PDB entry 3DVH | X-ray diffraction, 2.00 A resolution | chain C

Chain C:
Name: Dynein light chain 1, cytoplasmic
From: Drosophila melanogaster
Reference sequence: Q24117 (DYL1_DROME); residue numbers follow UniProt; this construct covers 1-89
Sequence (91 residues; numbered -1 to 89; the number before each row is that of its first residue; numbers below 1 keep their minus sign (Met-1 is residue -1)):
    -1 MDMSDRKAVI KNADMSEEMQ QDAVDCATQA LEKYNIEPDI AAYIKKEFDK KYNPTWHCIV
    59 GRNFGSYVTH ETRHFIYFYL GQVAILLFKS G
Disordered / not traced: -1 to 4
Sequence notes: expression tag (-1 to 0); engineered mutation Pro36 (Lys in Q24117)
Reported in the primary citation:
  - mutagenesis - T67A: unchanged binding to dynein IC
  - mutagenesis - T67A: unchanged stability
  - mutagenesis - S88D (KD = 512 mum +/- 10%): decreased binding to dimer dissociation constant
  - mutagenesis - S88D: abolished binding to Pak1 peptide fragment
  - mutagenesis - S88D: abolished binding to dimeric dynein IC fragment

Overview:
From the paper: S88D reduces binding to dimer dissociation constant; S88D abolishes binding to Pak1 peptide
fragment.
Chain C is Dynein light chain 1, cytoplasmic (Drosophila melanogaster); the structure, LC8 Point mutant K36P,
was determined by X-ray diffraction (same publication as 3DVP).
